PDB entry 3K6S | X-ray diffraction, 3.50 A resolution | chains A and B

Chain A:
Molecule: Integrin alpha-X
Organism: Homo sapiens
UniProt: P20702 (ITAX_HUMAN); residues 1-1084 here correspond to UniProt positions 20-1103 (UniProt number = residue number + 19)
Sequence (1095 residues; row label = number of the first residue in the row):
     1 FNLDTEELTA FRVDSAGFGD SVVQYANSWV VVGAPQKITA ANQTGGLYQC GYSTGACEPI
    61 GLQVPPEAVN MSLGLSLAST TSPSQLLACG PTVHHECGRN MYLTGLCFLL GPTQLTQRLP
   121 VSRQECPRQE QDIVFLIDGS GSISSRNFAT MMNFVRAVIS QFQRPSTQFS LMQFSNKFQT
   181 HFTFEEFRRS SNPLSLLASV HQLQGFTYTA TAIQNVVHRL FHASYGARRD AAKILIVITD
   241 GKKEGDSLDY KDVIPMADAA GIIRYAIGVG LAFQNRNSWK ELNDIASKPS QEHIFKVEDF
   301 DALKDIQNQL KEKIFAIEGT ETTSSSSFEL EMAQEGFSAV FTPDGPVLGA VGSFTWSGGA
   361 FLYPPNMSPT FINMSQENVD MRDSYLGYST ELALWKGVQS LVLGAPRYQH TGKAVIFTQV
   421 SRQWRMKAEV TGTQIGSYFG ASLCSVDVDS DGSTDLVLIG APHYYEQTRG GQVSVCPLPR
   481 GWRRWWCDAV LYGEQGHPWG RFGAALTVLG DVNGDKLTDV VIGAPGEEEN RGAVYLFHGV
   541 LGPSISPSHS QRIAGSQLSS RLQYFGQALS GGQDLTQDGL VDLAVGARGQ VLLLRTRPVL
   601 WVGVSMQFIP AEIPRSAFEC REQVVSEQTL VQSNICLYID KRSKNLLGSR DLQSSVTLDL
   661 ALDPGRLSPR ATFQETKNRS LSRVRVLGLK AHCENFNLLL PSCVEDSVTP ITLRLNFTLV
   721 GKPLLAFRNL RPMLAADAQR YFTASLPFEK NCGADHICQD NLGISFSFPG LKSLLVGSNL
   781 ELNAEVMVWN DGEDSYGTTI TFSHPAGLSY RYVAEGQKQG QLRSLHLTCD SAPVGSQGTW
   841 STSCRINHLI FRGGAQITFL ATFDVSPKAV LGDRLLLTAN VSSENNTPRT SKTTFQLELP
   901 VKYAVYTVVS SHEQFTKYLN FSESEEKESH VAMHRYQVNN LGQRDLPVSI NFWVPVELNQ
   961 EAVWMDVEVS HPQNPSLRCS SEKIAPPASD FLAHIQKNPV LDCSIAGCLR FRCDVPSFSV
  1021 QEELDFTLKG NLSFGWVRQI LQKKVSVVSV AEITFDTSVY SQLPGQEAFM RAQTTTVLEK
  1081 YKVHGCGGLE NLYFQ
Not modelled in the structure: 1083-1095
Construct notes: expression tag (1085-1095)
Curated features (UniProtKB/Swiss-Prot):
  - binding site (Mg(2+)): D138, S140, S142, D240
  - binding site (Ca(2+)): D447, D449, D451, D455, D511, N513, D515, D519, D574, D578, D582
  - glycosylation (N-linked (GlcNAc...) asparagine): N42, N70, N373, N678, N716, N880, N920, N1031
Disulfide bonds: C50-C57, C89-C107, C97-C126, C476-C487, C620-C703, C636-C693, C752-C758, C829-C844, C979-C1013, C1003-C1008
Glycans and other covalent adducts: N-acetylglucosamine (NAG) linked to N42, N678, N716, N880; glycan linked to N373
Ion coordination: Mg2+: S140, S142, D240; Ca2+ site 1: D447, S453; Ca2+ site 2: N513, L517; Ca2+ site 3: D574, T576, D578, L580, D582
Ligand contacts: alpha-D-mannopyranose (MAN): R229, D230, A231
From the paper describing this entry:
  - post-translational modification sites: N373

Chain B:
Molecule: Integrin beta-2
Organism: Homo sapiens
UniProt: P05107 (ITB2_HUMAN); residues 1-677 here correspond to UniProt positions 23-699 (UniProt number = residue number + 22)
Sequence (687 residues; numbered 1 to 687; the number before each row is that of its first residue):
     1 QECTKFKVSS CRECIESGPG CTWCQKLNFT GPGDPDSIRC DTRPQLLMRG CAADDIMDPT
    61 SLAETQEDHN GGQKQLSPQK VTLYLRPGQA AAFNVTFRRA KGYPIDLYYL MDLSYSMLDD
   121 LRNVKKLGGD LLRALNEITE SGRIGFGSFV DKTVLPFVNT HPDKLRNPCP NKEKECQPPF
   181 AFRHVLKLTN NSNQFQTEVG KQLISGNLDA PEGGLDAMMQ VAACPEEIGW RNVTRLLVFA
   241 TDDGFHFAGD GKLGAILTPN DGRCHLEDNL YKRSNEFDYP SVGQLAHKLA ENNIQPIFAV
   301 TSRMVKTYEK LTEIIPKSAV GELSEDSSNV VQLIKNAYNK LSSRVFLDHN ALPDTLKVTY
   361 DSFCSNGVTH RNQPRGDCDG VQINVPITFQ VKVTATECIQ EQSFVIRALG FTDIVTVQVL
   421 PQCECRCRDQ SRDRSLCHGK GFLECGICRC DTGYIGKNCE CQTQGRSSQE LEGSCRKDNN
   481 SIICSGLGDC VCGQCLCHTS DVPGKLIYGQ YCECDTINCE RYNGQVCGGP GRGLCFCGKC
   541 RCHPGFEGSA CQCERTTEGC LNPRRVECSG RGRCRCNVCE CHSGYQLPLC QECPGCPSPC
   601 GKYISCAECL KFEKGPFGKN CSAACPGLQL SNNPVKGRTC KERDSEGCWV AYTLEQQDGM
   661 DRYLIYVDES RECVAGPDGC GENLYFQ
Not modelled in the structure: 675-687
Construct notes: expression tag (678-682, 684-687)
Disulfide bonds: C3-C21, C11-C425, C14-C40, C24-C51, C169-C176, C224-C264, C364-C378, C398-C423, C427-C445, C437-C448, C450-C459, C461-C492, C475-C490, C484-C495, C497-C512, C514-C537, C519-C535, C527-C540, C542-C551, C553-C576, C560-C574, C568-C579, C581-C590, C593-C596, C600-C640, C606-C625, C609-C621, C648-C673
Glycans and other covalent adducts: N-acetylglucosamine (NAG) linked to N94
Ion coordination: Ca2+: S116, D119, D120, E325
From the paper describing this entry:
  - Ca2+ coordination: E325

How chain A and chain B interact:
Residue-residue contacts - 102 pairs, chain A then chain B:
  D20(A) - L257(B)
  Q36(A) - A255(B)  hydrogen bond (side chain-backbone)
  L75(A) - K252(B)
  T92(A) - L253(B)
  H94(A) - L155(B)
  G98(A) - P162(B)
  R99(A) - P162(B)
  R99(A) - K164(B)
  N100(A) - N159(B)
  N100(A) - K164(B)
  M101(A) - H161(B)
  L103(A) - L155(B)  hydrophobic
  L103(A) - P156(B)  hydrophobic
  E292(A) - K172(B)  salt bridge
  E312(A) - N171(B)
  E312(A) - E173(B)
  K313(A) - N171(B)
  A316(A) - N171(B)
  M332(A) - L208(B)  hydrophobic
  Q334(A) - P156(B)
  Q334(A) - L253(B)  hydrogen bond (side chain-backbone)
  F337(A) - L253(B)  hydrophobic
  W356(A) - P156(B)  hydrophobic
  E377(A) - K636(B)
  V379(A) - K636(B)
  D383(A) - P211(B)
  Y385(A) - H246(B)  hydrogen bond
  Y385(A) - D250(B)
  Y385(A) - L253(B)
  Y388(A) - G249(B)  hydrogen bond (side chain-backbone)
  Y388(A) - K252(B)
  R407(A) - F245(B)  hydrogen bond (side chain-backbone)
  R407(A) - F247(B)
  R407(A) - D250(B)  salt bridge
  H410(A) - G244(B)
  H410(A) - F245(B)
  H410(A) - F247(B)
  H410(A) - T307(B)
  Q434(A) - I314(B)
  I435(A) - F245(B)  hydrophobic
  I435(A) - V282(B)
  I435(A) - T307(B)
  I435(A) - K310(B)
  I435(A) - L311(B)  hydrophobic
  I435(A) - I314(B)  hydrophobic
  G436(A) - V282(B)
  Y438(A) - F247(B)  hydrophobic
  Y438(A) - A248(B)
  Y438(A) - G249(B)  hydrogen bond (side chain-backbone)
  Y438(A) - D250(B)  hydrogen bond
  H463(A) - A248(B)
  H463(A) - S281(B)
  H463(A) - V282(B)
  Y465(A) - G283(B)
  Y465(A) - A286(B)
  Y465(A) - I314(B)
  R469(A) - G283(B)  hydrogen bond (side chain-backbone)
  R469(A) - H287(B)
  R483(A) - E592(B)
  R484(A) - Q586(B)  hydrogen bond
  R484(A) - P594(B)
  D488(A) - P588(B)
  Y492(A) - R555(B)
  W499(A) - G283(B)
  W499(A) - Q284(B)
  W499(A) - H287(B)
  R501(A) - P259(B)
  S546(A) - N523(B)
  S548(A) - N523(B)
  Y564(A) - T258(B)
  G665(A) - H498(B)
  G665(A) - T499(B)  hydrogen bond (backbone-backbone)
  R666(A) - D489(B)
  R666(A) - H498(B)
  V708(A) - I482(B)  hydrophobic
  T709(A) - I482(B)
  R714(A) - D501(B)  salt bridge
  Y741(A) - D501(B)  hydrogen bond (side chain-backbone)
  Y741(A) - V502(B)  hydrophobic
  Y812(A) - C519(B)
  Y812(A) - E520(B)
  V813(A) - E520(B)
  A814(A) - E520(B)
  A814(A) - G538(B)
  Q817(A) - K539(B)
  H826(A) - D515(B)  salt bridge
  H826(A) - N518(B)  hydrogen bond
  L827(A) - N518(B)  hydrogen bond (backbone-side chain)
  H848(A) - I482(B)
  H848(A) - S485(B)
  H848(A) - E513(B)
  L849(A) - I482(B)  hydrophobic
  I850(A) - N480(B)
  I850(A) - I482(B)
  R852(A) - N479(B)  hydrogen bond (side chain-backbone)
  R852(A) - N480(B)  hydrogen bond
  Y906(A) - Q586(B)
  K917(A) - R643(B)  hydrogen bond (backbone-side chain)
  Y918(A) - R643(B)  hydrogen bond (backbone-side chain)
  L919(A) - R643(B)  hydrogen bond (backbone-side chain)
  F1069(A) - G584(B)
  F1069(A) - C593(B)  hydrophobic
Interface residues without a listed pair, chain A (77 interface residues in all): P406, Q409, S437, W486, P547, R588, L667, S668, G816, T828, N847, V908, S910, E913, F921
Interface residues without a listed pair, chain B (78 interface residues in all): T160, D209, A210, M304, T463, K477, S481, G486, L487, P503, Q525, R532, S583, L587, G595, C596, T639, E646
Interface features reported in the paper:
  - interface residues, chain B: Q525(B)

In short:
Chain A and chain B form an interface of 77 and 78 residues respectively, with 18 hydrogen bonds and 4 salt
bridges. Among the polar pairs are E292(A)-K172(B), R407(A)-D250(B) and R714(A)-D501(B). Bound to chain A:
alpha-D-mannopyranose. Covalently linked N-acetylglucosamine: at N42(A), N678(A), N716(A) and N880(A). The
paper reports the interface residue Q525(B); Ca2+ coordination by E325(B).
Chain A is Integrin alpha-X and chain B is Integrin beta-2, both from Homo sapiens; the structure, Structure
of integrin alphaXbeta2 ectodomain, was determined by X-ray diffraction together with 3K71 and 3K72 from the
same study.
